Entry 3MOM (X-ray diffraction, 2.25 A resolution); this record covers chains A and B.

# Chain A (and B)
Molecule: Heme acquisition protein HasAp
Source organism: Pseudomonas aeruginosa
Notes: chain B of this document is another copy of the same molecule, construct and numbering; everything in this record applies to it too
UniProtKB: Q02QP5 (Q02QP5_PSEAB); numbering as in UniProt (aligned over 1-184)
Sequence (184 residues; numbered 1 to 184; the number before each row is that of its first residue):
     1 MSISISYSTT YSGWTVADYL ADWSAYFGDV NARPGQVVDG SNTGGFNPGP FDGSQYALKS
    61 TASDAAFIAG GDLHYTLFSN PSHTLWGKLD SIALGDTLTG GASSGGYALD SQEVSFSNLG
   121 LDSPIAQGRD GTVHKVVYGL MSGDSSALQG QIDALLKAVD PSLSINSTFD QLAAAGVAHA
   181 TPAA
Unresolved in the structure: 1, 30-34, 182-184 (chain B: 1, 31-36, 184)
Construct notes: engineered mutation Ala32 (His in Q02QP5)
Ion coordination: heme Fe: Tyr75 (together with imidazole)
Ligand contacts: heme (HEM): Val38, Thr43, Gly44, Phe46, Pro50, Phe51, Tyr56, Tyr75, Leu77, Phe78, His83, Leu85, Arg129, His134, Val137, Tyr138, Met141
What the authors report for this chain:
  - heme coordination: Tyr75
  - contacts within the chain: Tyr75-His83
  - conformationally variable residues (order/disorder transition): Val30 to Pro34, Asn31 to Gln36
  - binding site for imidazole: Val38, Asn42, Met141

# How chain A and chain B interact
Residue-residue contacts (17):
  Asp39(A) with Pro48(B); Gly49(B)
  Gly40(A) with Pro48(B), hydrogen bond (backbone-backbone); Ala102(B)
  Ser41(A) with Ala102(B)
  Pro48(A) with Asp39(B); Gly40(B), hydrogen bond (backbone-backbone)
  Gly49(A) with Asp39(B); Gly40(B)
  Pro50(A) with Thr43(B)
  Phe51(A) with Phe51(B), hydrophobic; Phe78(B), hydrophobic
  Leu77(A) with Phe51(B), hydrophobic; Leu77(B), hydrophobic
  Ala102(A) with Gly40(B); Ser41(B)
  Ser103(A) with Ser41(B)
Other interface residues (no listed pair), chain A (13 interface residues in all): Val38, Thr43, Phe78
Other interface residues (no listed pair), chain B (13 interface residues in all): Val38, Pro50, Ser103

# Overview
Chain A and chain B each contribute 13 residues to their interface; the contacts include 2 hydrogen bonds. The
hydrogen-bonded pair Gly40(A)-Pro48(B) is a backbone contact. Chain A binds heme. The paper reports a binding
site for imidazole at Val38(A), Asn42(A) and Met141(A); heme coordination by Tyr75(A).
Chain A and chain B are both Heme acquisition protein HasAp (Pseudomonas aeruginosa); the structure, Structure
of holo HasAp H32A mutant complexed with imidazole from Pseudomonas aeruginosa to 2.25A Resolution, was
determined by X-ray diffraction, deposited together with 3MOK and 3MOL.
